Entry 8VPF (electron microscopy, 3.20 A resolution); this record covers chains A and B of the 9 polymer chains in the assembly.

Chain A (and B):
Name: Spike glycoprotein
Source organism: Severe acute respiratory syndrome coronavirus
Notes: chain B of this document is another copy of the same molecule, construct and numbering; everything in this record applies to it too
UniProt: P59594 (SPIKE_SARS); numbering as in UniProt (aligned over 1-1190)
Amino-acid sequence (1249 residues; row label = number of the first residue in the row):
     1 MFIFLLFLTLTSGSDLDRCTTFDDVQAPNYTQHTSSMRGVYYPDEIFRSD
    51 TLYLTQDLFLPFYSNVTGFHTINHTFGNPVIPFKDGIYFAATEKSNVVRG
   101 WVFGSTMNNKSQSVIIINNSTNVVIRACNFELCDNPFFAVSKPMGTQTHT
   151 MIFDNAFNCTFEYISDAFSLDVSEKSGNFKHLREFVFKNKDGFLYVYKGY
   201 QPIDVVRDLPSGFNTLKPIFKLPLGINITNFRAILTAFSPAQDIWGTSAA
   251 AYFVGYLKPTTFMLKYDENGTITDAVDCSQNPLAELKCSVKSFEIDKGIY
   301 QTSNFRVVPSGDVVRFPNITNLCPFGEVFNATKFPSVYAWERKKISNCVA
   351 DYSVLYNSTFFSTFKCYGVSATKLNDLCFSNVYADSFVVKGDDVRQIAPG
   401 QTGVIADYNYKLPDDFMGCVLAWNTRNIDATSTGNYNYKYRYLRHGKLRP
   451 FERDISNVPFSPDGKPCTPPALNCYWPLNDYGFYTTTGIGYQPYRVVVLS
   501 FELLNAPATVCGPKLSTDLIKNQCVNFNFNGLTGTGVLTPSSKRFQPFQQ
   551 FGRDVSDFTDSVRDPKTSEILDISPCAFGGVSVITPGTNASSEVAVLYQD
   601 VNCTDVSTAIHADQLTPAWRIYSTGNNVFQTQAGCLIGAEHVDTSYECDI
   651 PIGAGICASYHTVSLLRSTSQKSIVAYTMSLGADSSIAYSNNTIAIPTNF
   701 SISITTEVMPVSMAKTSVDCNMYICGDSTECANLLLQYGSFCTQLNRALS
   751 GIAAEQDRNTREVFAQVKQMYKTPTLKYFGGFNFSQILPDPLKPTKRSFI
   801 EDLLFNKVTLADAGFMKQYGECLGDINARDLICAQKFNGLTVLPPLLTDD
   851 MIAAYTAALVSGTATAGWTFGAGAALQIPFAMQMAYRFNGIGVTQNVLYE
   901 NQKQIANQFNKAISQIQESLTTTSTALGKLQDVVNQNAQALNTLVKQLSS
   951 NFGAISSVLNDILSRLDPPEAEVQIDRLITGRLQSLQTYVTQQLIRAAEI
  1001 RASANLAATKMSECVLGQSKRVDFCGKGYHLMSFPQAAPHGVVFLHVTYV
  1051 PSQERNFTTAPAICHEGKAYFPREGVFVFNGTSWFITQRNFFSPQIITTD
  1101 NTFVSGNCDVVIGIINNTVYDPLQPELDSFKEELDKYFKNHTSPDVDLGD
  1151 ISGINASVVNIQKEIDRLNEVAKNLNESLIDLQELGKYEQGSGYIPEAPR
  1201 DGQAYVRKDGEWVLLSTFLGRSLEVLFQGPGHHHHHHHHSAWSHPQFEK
Unresolved in the structure: 1-29, 72-77, 95, 105-181, 238-250, 316-514, 664-671, 810-819, 825-830, 1126-1249
Sequence notes: variant Ala577 (Ser in P59594); conflict Pro968 (Lys in P59594), Pro969 (Val in P59594); expression tag (1191-1249)
Disulfides: Cys278-Cys288, Cys524-Cys576, Cys603-Cys635, Cys648-Cys657, Cys720-Cys742, Cys725-Cys731, Cys822-Cys833, Cys1014-Cys1025, Cys1064-Cys1108
Glycans and other covalent adducts: N-acetylglucosamine (NAG) linked to Asn65, Asn269, Asn602, Asn691, Asn699, Asn783, Asn1056, Asn1080, Asn1116
UniProt features mapped onto this chain:
  - region: Ser798 to Tyr819 (Fusion peptide 1), Lys817 to Phe837 (Fusion peptide 2), Asp1145 to Glu1184 (Heptad repeat 2)
  - site (Cleavage): Arg667, Ser668, Arg797, Ser798
  - glycosylation (N-linked (GlcNAc...) asparagine): Asn29, Asn65, Asn73, Asn109, Asn118, Asn119, Asn158, Asn227, Asn269, Asn318, Asn330, Asn357, Asn589, Asn602, Asn691, Asn699, Asn783, Asn1056, Asn1080, Asn1116 and 3 more in UniProt
  - natural variant: Ser49 (S49L: In strain: Isolate GZ50), Gly77 (G77D: In strain: Isolate BJ01, Isolate BJ02 and 7 more), Asn78 (N78D: In strain: Isolate GD03), Asn118 (N118S: In strain: Isolate Shanghai LY), Ala139 (A139V: In strain: Isolate GD03), Met144 (M144L: In strain: Isolate BJ03), Gln147 (Q147R: In strain: Isolate GD03), Phe193 (F193S: In strain: Isolate Shanghai LY), Asn227 (N227K: In strain: Isolate SZ3), Ser239 (S239L: In strain: Isolate GD01 and Isolate SZ3), Ile244 (I244T: In strain: Isolate BJ01, Isolate BJ02 and 8 more), Thr261 (T261K: In strain: Isolate SZ3), 31 further natural variant entries in UniProt
  - mutagenesis: Cys323 (C323A: No effect on human ACE2 binding in vitro), Cys348 (C348A: Complete loss of human ACE2 binding in vitro), Glu452 (E452A: 90% loss of human ACE2 binding in vitro), Asp454 (D454A: Complete loss of human ACE2 binding in vitro), Asp463 (D463A: Partial loss of human ACE2 binding in vitro), Cys467 (C467A: Complete loss of human ACE2 binding in vitro), Cys474 (C474A: Complete loss of human ACE2 binding in vitro), Asp480 (D480A: No effect on human ACE2 binding in vitro), Arg667 (R667S: 40% loss of cell-cell fusion), Lys672 (K672S: No effect on cell-cell fusion), Arg797 (R797N: Complete loss of trypsin-induced membrane fusion)
What the authors report for this chain:
  - mutagenesis - Y886H (2-fold): decreased binding to COV1-65
  - mutagenesis - Y886H (2-fold): increased binding to ACE2

How chain A and chain B interact:
Pairs across the interface (145):
  Arg306(A) with Met722(B); Gly726(B), hydrogen bond (side chain-backbone); Asp727(B)
  Thr533(A) with Asn960(B)
  Thr535(A) with Asp727(B), hydrogen bond; Phe837(B)
  Lys543(A) with Phe47(B)
  Arg544(A) with Phe47(B); Asn269(B)
  Phe545(A) with Phe47(B), hydrophobic
  Gln546(A) with Lys217(B); Asn269(B), hydrogen bond (side chain-backbone); Thr271(B), hydrogen bond
  Phe548(A) with Tyr42(B), hydrophobic; Glu45(B); Lys217(B); Pro218(B), hydrophobic
  Gln549(A) with Glu45(B); Ile46(B); Phe47(B); Gly270(B), hydrogen bond (side chain-backbone)
  Gln550(A) with Glu45(B), hydrogen bond (backbone-backbone)
  Phe551(A) with Glu45(B), hydrogen bond (backbone-backbone); Ile46(B); Phe47(B), hydrogen bond (backbone-backbone)
  Gly552(A) with Phe47(B)
  Arg553(A) with Ile46(B); Phe47(B), hydrogen bond (backbone-backbone)
  Asp554(A) with Lys836(B), salt bridge
  Asp557(A) with Ser949(B)
  Phe558(A) with Phe837(B), hydrophobic; Asn838(B); Val945(B), hydrophobic; Leu948(B), hydrophobic
  Ile573(A) with Phe837(B)
  Pro575(A) with Gln835(B); Lys836(B); Phe837(B)
  Cys576(A) with Gln835(B)
  Ala577(A) with Gln835(B)
  Phe578(A) with Met722(B), hydrophobic; Gln835(B), hydrogen bond (backbone-side chain); Lys836(B)
  Asp600(A) with Cys822(B); Cys833(B); Gln835(B), hydrogen bond (backbone-side chain); Thr841(B), hydrogen bond
  Val601(A) with Cys833(B), hydrogen bond (backbone-side chain)
  Gln632(A) with Cys822(B); Leu831(B)
  Ala633(A) with Pro844(B), hydrophobic
  Pro651(A) with Leu846(B), hydrophobic
  Gly653(A) with Pro845(B)
  Ala654(A) with Pro845(B), hydrogen bond (backbone-backbone); Leu846(B); Thr848(B)
  Gly655(A) with Leu846(B); Thr848(B); Met851(B)
  Ile656(A) with Leu846(B)
  Cys657(A) with Leu846(B), hydrophobic
  Met679(A) with Leu846(B); Leu847(B), hydrophobic; Met851(B), hydrophobic
  Leu681(A) with Met770(B), hydrophobic; Leu847(B), hydrophobic; Met851(B); Ala854(B), hydrophobic; Tyr855(B), hydrogen bond (backbone-side chain)
  Gly682(A) with Lys768(B); Met770(B)
  Ala683(A) with Lys768(B), hydrogen bond (backbone-backbone); Gln769(B); Met770(B), hydrogen bond (backbone-backbone)
  Asp684(A) with Lys772(B), salt bridge
  Ser685(A) with Gln769(B), hydrogen bond; Met770(B), hydrogen bond (backbone-backbone); Tyr771(B); Lys772(B), hydrogen bond (backbone-backbone)
  Ile687(A) with Tyr771(B), hydrophobic; Thr865(B); Ala866(B), hydrophobic
  Ala688(A) with Gln877(B)
  Tyr689(A) with Leu776(B), hydrophobic; Phe779(B); Thr865(B); Ile878(B); Pro879(B); Phe880(B), hydrogen bond (side chain-backbone)
  Ser690(A) with Pro879(B)
  Asn691(A) with Pro879(B)
  Thr693(A) with Gln877(B); Pro879(B)
  Ile694(A) with Gln877(B)
  Ala695(A) with Leu876(B); Gln877(B), hydrogen bond (backbone-backbone)
  Pro697(A) with Leu876(B)
  Thr943(A) with Gln744(B), hydrogen bond; Arg747(B)
  Gln947(A) with Tyr738(B); Gly739(B); Ser740(B), hydrogen bond
  Ser950(A) with Gln737(B); Gly739(B)
  Asn951(A) with Gln737(B), hydrogen bond
  Phe952(A) with Gln737(B), hydrogen bond (backbone-backbone); Tyr738(B)
  Gln984(A) with Phe741(B); Gln984(B); Gln987(B), hydrogen bond
  Thr988(A) with Gln987(B)
  Ile995(A) with Ile995(B), hydrophobic
  Arg1021(A) with Glu1013(B), salt bridge; Arg1021(B)
  Val1022(A) with Ser1012(B); Glu1013(B); Leu1016(B); Gly1017(B)
  Asp1023(A) with Gly871(B); Ser1012(B); Leu1016(B)
  Lys1027(A) with Gly871(B)
  Tyr1029(A) with Ala872(B), hydrophobic
  Val1050(A) with Gly873(B)
  Pro1051(A) with Ala872(B)
  Glu1054(A) with Leu876(B)
  Asn1056(A) with Gln877(B), hydrogen bond
  Thr1059(A) with Met882(B)
  Ala1060(A) with Met882(B)
  Pro1061(A) with Tyr899(B), hydrophobic
  Phe1071(A) with Gln895(B); Asn896(B); Tyr899(B), hydrophobic
  Pro1072(A) with Gln895(B), hydrogen bond (backbone-side chain)
  Val1076(A) with Met882(B), hydrophobic
  Arg1089(A) with Trp868(B); Ile878(B); Tyr886(B)
  Phe1103(A) with Asn896(B)
  Ser1105(A) with Asn896(B); Glu900(B), hydrogen bond
  Val1110(A) with Tyr899(B); Glu900(B)
  Ile1112(A) with Gln902(B)
  Leu1123(A) with Leu1123(B), hydrophobic
Interface residues without a listed pair, chain A (91 interface residues in all): Asn304, Ser556, Thr559, Ser574, Asn602, Thr631, Cys648, Ile652, Asn692, Gln939, Gly953, Thr991, Gln992, Gly1028, Gly1106, Val1111
Interface residues without a listed pair, chain B (88 interface residues in all): Asp44, Asp719, Cys725, Gln766, Val767, Gly839, Val842, Leu843, Ala864, Ala874, Ala875, Thr991, Leu994, Thr1009, Gln1095

In short:
The interface between chain A and chain B involves 91 residues on one side and 88 on the other, with 30
hydrogen bonds and 3 salt bridges. Polar pairs include Asp554(A)-Lys836(B), Asp684(A)-Lys772(B) and
Arg1021(A)-Glu1013(B). From the paper: Y886H of chain A reduces binding to COV1-65; Y886H of chain A increases
binding to ACE2.
Chain A and chain B are both Spike glycoprotein (Severe acute respiratory syndrome coronavirus); the
structure, Structure of SARS-CoV spike in complex with CoV1-65 Fab (NTD-bound), was determined by electron
microscopy.
